Entry 8E8M (electron microscopy, 3.13 A resolution); this record covers chains D and E of the 8 polymer chains in the assembly.

# Chain D
Protein: DNA-directed RNA polymerase subunit beta'
Source organism: Mycobacterium tuberculosis
Notes: EC 2.7.7.6
UniProtKB: A0A045J9E2 (A0A045J9E2_MYCTX); residues 1-1316 here = UniProt positions 1-1316
Sequence (1318 residues; numbered -1 to 1316; the number before each row is that of its first residue; numbers below 1 keep their minus sign (Gly-1 is residue -1)):
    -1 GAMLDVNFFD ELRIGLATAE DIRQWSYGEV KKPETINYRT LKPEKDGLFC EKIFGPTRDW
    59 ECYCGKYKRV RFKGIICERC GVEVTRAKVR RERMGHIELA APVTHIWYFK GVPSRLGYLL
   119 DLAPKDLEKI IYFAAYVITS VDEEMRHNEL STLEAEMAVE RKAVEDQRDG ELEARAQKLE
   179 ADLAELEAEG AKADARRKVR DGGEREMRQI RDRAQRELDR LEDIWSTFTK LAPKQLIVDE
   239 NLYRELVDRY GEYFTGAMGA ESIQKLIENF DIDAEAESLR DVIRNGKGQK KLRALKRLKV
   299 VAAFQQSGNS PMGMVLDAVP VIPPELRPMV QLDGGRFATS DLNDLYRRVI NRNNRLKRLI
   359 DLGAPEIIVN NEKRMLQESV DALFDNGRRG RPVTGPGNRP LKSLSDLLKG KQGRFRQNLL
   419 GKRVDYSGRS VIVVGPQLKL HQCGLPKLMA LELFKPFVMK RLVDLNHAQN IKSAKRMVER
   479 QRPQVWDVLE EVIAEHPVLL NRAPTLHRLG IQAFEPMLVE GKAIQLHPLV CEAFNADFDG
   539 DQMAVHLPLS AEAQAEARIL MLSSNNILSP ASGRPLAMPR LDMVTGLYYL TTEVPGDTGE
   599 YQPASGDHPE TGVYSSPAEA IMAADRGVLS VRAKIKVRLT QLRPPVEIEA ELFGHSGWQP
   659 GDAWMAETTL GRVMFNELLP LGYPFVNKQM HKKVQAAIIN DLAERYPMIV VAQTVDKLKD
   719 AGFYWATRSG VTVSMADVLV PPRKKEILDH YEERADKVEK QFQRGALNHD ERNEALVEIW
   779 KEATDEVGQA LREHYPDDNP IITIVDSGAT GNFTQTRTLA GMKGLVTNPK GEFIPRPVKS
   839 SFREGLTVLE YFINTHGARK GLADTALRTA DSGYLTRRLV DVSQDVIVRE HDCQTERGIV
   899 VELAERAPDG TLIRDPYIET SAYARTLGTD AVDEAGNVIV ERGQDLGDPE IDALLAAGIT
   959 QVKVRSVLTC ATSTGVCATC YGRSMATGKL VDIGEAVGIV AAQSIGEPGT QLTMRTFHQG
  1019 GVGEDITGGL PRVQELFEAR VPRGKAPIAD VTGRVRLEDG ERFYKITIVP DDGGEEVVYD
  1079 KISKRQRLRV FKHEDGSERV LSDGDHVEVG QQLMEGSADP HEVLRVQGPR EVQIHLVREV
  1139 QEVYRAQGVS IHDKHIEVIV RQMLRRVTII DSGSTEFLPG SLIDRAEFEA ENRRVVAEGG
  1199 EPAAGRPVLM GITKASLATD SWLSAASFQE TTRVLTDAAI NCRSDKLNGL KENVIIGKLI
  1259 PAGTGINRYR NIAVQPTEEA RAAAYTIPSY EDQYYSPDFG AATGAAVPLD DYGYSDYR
Not modelled in the structure: 1013-1022, 1091-1096, 1283-1316
Differences from the reference sequence: expression tag (-1 to 0)
Metal / ion sites: Zn2+ site 1 near Cys60 (its only coordinating residue here); Mg2+: Asp535, Asp537, Asp539 (shared with 1 residue of chain R); Zn2+ site 2: Cys891, Cys968, Cys978

# Chain E
Protein: DNA-directed RNA polymerase subunit omega
Source organism: Mycobacterium tuberculosis
Notes: EC 2.7.7.6
UniProtKB: A0A0T9N9K3 (A0A0T9N9K3_MYCTX); residues 1-110 here correspond to UniProt positions 40-149 (UniProt number = residue number + 39)
Sequence (110 residues; each row starts with the number of its first residue):
     1 VSISQSDASL AAVPAVDQFD PSSGASGGYD TPLGITNPPI DELLDRVSSK YALVIYAAKR
    61 ARQINDYYNQ LGEGILEYVG PLVEPGLQEK PLSIALREIH ADLLEHTEGE
Not modelled in the structure: 1-26, 110

# Chain D / chain E interface
Contacting residue pairs (75):
  His439(D) with Leu33(E), hydrogen bond (side chain-backbone); Ile35(E)
  Arg459(D) with Gln88(E)
  Glu489(D) with Gln88(E); Lys90(E)
  Val490(D) with Lys90(E), hydrogen bond (backbone-side chain)
  Ala492(D) with Lys90(E), hydrogen bond (backbone-side chain)
  Glu493(D) with Gly34(E); Ser93(E)
  Glu513(D) with Ile35(E), hydrogen bond (side chain-backbone)
  Glu550(D) with Ala58(E); Arg62(E), salt bridge
  Gln552(D) with Leu92(E)
  Ala553(D) with Val54(E); Leu92(E)
  Glu554(D) with Val54(E)
  Arg556(D) with Ile35(E); Ser93(E); Leu96(E)
  Ile557(D) with Ile40(E), hydrophobic; Leu53(E), hydrophobic
  Leu558(D) with Lys50(E); Tyr51(E), hydrophobic; Val54(E), hydrophobic
  Asn563(D) with Ile40(E)
  Pro678(D) with Gly27(E)
  Gly680(D) with Gly27(E)
  Tyr704(D) with Gly27(E)
  Pro705(D) with Asp41(E)
  Met706(D) with Ile40(E), hydrophobic; Asp41(E)
  Ile707(D) with Pro32(E), hydrophobic
  Val708(D) with Gly27(E); Tyr29(E), hydrophobic
  Gln711(D) with Tyr29(E); Asp30(E), hydrogen bond (side chain-backbone)
  Asp990(D) with Ser49(E); Tyr51(E)
  Glu993(D) with Tyr51(E), hydrogen bond
  Gly1261(D) with Tyr51(E)
  Thr1262(D) with Tyr51(E); Ile55(E)
  Arg1266(D) with Glu108(E); Gly109(E), hydrogen bond (backbone-backbone)
  Tyr1267(D) with Ser49(E), hydrogen bond; Tyr51(E), hydrophobic; Ala52(E), hydrophobic; Ile55(E)
  Arg1268(D) with Lys59(E)
  Asn1269(D) with Gly109(E)
  Ile1270(D) with Ala52(E); Lys59(E), hydrogen bond (backbone-side chain); His106(E); Thr107(E)
  Ala1271(D) with Glu105(E); His106(E); Thr107(E), hydrogen bond (backbone-backbone)
  Val1272(D) with Tyr56(E), hydrophobic; Lys59(E); Gln63(E); Leu104(E), hydrophobic; Glu105(E)
  Gln1273(D) with Leu104(E); Glu105(E), hydrogen bond (backbone-backbone)
  Pro1274(D) with Val79(E), hydrophobic; Leu82(E), hydrophobic; Leu103(E); Leu104(E), hydrophobic
  Thr1275(D) with Leu103(E), hydrogen bond (side chain-backbone); Leu104(E); Glu105(E)
  Ala1278(D) with Leu82(E), hydrophobic; Leu103(E)
  Arg1279(D) with Glu77(E), salt bridge; Val79(E)
Interface residues without a listed pair, chain D (52 interface residues in all): Lys437, Gln440, His494, Pro495, Ser548, Ala549, Leu560, Ser562, Leu679, Lys715, Gly992, Asn1265, Ala1282
Interface residues without a listed pair, chain E (41 interface residues in all): Thr31, Thr36, Asn37, Pro39, Arg60

# In short
Chain D and chain E form an interface of 52 and 41 residues respectively; the contacts include 12 hydrogen
bonds and 2 salt bridges. Among the polar pairs are Glu550(D)-Arg62(E), Arg1279(D)-Glu77(E) and
His439(D)-Leu33(E). Asp535(D), Asp537(D) and Asp539(D) form the Mg2+ site.
Here chain D is DNA-directed RNA polymerase subunit beta' and chain E is DNA-directed RNA polymerase subunit
omega, both from Mycobacterium tuberculosis. Entry 8E8M (Mycobacterium tuberculosis RNAP paused elongation
complex) was determined by electron microscopy (same publication as 8E74, 8E79, 8E82 and 8E95).
